6BLP - chains A and H of the 12 polymer chains in the assembly; structure by X-ray diffraction, 3.20 A resolution.

== Chain A ==
Protein: DNA-directed RNA polymerase II subunit RPB1
Source organism: Saccharomyces cerevisiae (strain ATCC 204508 / S288c)
Notes: EC 2.7.7.6
Reference sequence: P04050 (RPB1_YEAST); residues 1-1733 here = UniProt positions 1-1733
Chain sequence (1733 residues; row label = number of the first residue in the row):
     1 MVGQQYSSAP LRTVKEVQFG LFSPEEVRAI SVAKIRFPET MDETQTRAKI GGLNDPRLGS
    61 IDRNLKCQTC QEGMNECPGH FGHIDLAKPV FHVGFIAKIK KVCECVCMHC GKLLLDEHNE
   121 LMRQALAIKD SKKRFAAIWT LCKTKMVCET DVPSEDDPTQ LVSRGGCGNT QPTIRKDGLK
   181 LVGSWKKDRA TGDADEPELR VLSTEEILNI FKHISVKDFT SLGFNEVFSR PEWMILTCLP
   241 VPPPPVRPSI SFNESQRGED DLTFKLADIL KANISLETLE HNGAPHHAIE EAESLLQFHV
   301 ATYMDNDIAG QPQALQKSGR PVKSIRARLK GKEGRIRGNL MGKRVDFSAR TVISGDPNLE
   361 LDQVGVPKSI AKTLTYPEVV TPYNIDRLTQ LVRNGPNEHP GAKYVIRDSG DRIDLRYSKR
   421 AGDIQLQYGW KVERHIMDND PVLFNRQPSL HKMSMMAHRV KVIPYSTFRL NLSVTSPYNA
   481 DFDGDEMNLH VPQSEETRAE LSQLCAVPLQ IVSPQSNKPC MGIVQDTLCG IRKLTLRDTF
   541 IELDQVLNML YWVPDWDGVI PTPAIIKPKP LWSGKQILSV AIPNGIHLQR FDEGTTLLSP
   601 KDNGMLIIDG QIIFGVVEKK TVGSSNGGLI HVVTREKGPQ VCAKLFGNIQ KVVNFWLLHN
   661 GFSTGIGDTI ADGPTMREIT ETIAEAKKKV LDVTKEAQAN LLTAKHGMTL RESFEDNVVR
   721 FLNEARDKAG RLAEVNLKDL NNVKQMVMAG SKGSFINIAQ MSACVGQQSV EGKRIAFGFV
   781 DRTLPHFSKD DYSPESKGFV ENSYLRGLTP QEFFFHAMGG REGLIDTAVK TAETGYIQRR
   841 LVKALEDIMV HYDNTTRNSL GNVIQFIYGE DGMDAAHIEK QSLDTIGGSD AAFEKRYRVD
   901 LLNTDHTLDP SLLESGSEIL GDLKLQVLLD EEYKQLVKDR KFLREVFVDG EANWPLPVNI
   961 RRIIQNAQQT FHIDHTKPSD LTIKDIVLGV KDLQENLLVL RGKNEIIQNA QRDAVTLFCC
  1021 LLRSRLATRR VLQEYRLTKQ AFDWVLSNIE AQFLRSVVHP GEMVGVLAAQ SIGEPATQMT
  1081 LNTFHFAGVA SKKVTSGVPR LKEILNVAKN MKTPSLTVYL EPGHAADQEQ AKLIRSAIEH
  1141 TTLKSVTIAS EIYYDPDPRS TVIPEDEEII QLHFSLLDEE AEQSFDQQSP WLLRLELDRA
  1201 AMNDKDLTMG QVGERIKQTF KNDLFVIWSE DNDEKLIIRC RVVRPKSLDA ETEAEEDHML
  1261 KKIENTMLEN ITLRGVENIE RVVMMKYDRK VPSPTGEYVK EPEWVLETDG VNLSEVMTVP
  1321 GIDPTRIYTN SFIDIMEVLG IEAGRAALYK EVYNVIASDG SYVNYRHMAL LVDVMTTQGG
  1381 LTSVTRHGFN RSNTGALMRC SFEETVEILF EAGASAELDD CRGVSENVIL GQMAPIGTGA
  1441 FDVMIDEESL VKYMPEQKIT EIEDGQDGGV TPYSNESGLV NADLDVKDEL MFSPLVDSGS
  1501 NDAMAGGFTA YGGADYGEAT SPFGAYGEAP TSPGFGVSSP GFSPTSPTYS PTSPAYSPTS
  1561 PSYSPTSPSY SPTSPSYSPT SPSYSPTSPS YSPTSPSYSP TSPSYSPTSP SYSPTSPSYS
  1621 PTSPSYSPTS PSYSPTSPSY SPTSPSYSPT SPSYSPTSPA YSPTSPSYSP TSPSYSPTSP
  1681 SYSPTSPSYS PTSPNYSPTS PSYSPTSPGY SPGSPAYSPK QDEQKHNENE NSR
Not modelled in the structure: 1-2, 149-164, 186-200, 251-258, 1081-1092, 1176-1186, 1244-1253, 1447-1733
Swiss-Prot annotation at these positions:
  - region: P248 to D260 (Lid loop), N306 to K323 (Rudder loop), P810 to E822 (Bridging helix)
  - binding site (Zn(2+)): C67, C70, C77, H80, C107, C110, C148, C167
  - binding site (Mg(2+)): D481, D483, D485
  - modified residue: T1471 (Phosphothreonine)
  - cross-link (Glycyl lysine isopeptide (Lys-Gly)): K695 (interchain with G-Cter in ubiquitin), K1246 (interchain with G-Cter in ubiquitin), K1350 (interchain with G-Cter in ubiquitin)
  - natural variant: S1653 to P1659 (deletion: In strain: A364A)
  - mutagenesis: K1246 (K1246R: Impairs ubiquitination during transcription stress)
Metal / ion sites: Zn2+ site 1: C67, C70, C77, H80; Zn2+ site 2: C110, C148, C167; Mg2+ site 1: D481, D483, D485 (shared with 1 residue of chain R); Mg2+ site 2: D481 (together with AMP-CPP)
Ligand contacts: AMP-CPP: R446, P448, N479, D481, D483, K752, T831

== Chain H ==
Protein: DNA-directed RNA polymerases I, II, and III subunit RPABC3
Source organism: Saccharomyces cerevisiae (strain ATCC 204508 / S288c)
Reference sequence: P20436 (RPAB3_YEAST); residues 1-146 here = UniProt positions 1-146
Chain sequence (146 residues; numbered 1 to 146; the number before each row is that of its first residue):
     1 MSNTLFDDIF QVSEVDPGRY NKVCRIEAAS TTQDQCKLTL DINVELFPVA AQDSLTVTIA
    61 SSLNLEDTPA NDSSATRSWR PPQAGDRSLA DDYDYVMYGT AYKFEEVSKD LIAVYYSFGG
   121 LLMRLEGNYR NLNNLKQENA YLLIRR
Not modelled in the structure: 1-2, 64-75, 130-131
Swiss-Prot annotation at these positions:
  - region: D16 to T39 (Non-specific ssDNA binding)
  - modified residue: S2 (N-acetylserine), T68 (Phosphothreonine)

== Interface between chain A and chain H ==
Contacting residue pairs (60; chain A residue first):
  R537(A) with Y20(H); V23(H); R25(H); D41(H), salt bridge; G120(H), hydrogen bond (side chain-backbone); L121(H)
  D538(A) with Y20(H); N21(H), hydrogen bond (side chain-backbone); K22(H); V23(H), hydrogen bond (side chain-backbone)
  F540(A) with V23(H), hydrophobic; N43(H); L121(H), hydrophobic
  L543(A) with W79(H), hydrophobic
  V559(A) with S78(H)
  I560(A) with S78(H); W79(H), hydrogen bond (backbone-backbone)
  T562(A) with Y98(H)
  P563(A) with W79(H); Y98(H)
  A564(A) with M97(H); Y98(H), hydrogen bond (backbone-backbone); F118(H)
  I565(A) with L46(H), hydrophobic; Y95(H); V96(H); M97(H), hydrophobic
  I566(A) with V96(H), hydrogen bond (backbone-backbone)
  K567(A) with D91(H), salt bridge; D92(H); Y93(H), hydrogen bond (side chain-backbone); Y95(H); V96(H), hydrogen bond (backbone-backbone)
  P568(A) with L46(H); D94(H)
  P570(A) with W79(H), hydrophobic
  L571(A) with L46(H), hydrophobic
  W572(A) with W79(H), hydrophobic
  S573(A) with G119(H), hydrogen bond (side chain-backbone)
  K575(A) with G119(H); G120(H)
  L597(A) with Y102(H), hydrogen bond (backbone-side chain); K103(H); Y115(H); L122(H)
  L598(A) with R25(H), hydrogen bond (backbone-side chain); T39(H); L122(H); M123(H); R124(H)
  S599(A) with R25(H); L122(H)
  P600(A) with R25(H)
  D602(A) with Y20(H)
  L606(A) with Y102(H), hydrophobic
  I613(A) with Y102(H), hydrophobic; S117(H), hydrogen bond (backbone-side chain); G120(H)
  F614(A) with L122(H), hydrophobic
  D739(A) with R19(H), salt bridge
Interface residues without a listed pair, chain A (32 interface residues in all): P561, K569, K601, I973, H975
Interface residues without a listed pair, chain H (35 interface residues in all): T76, R77, K136, Y141

== Overview ==
32 residues of chain A and 35 residues of chain H are in contact, with 12 hydrogen bonds and 3 salt bridges.
Polar contacts include R537(A)-D41(H), K567(A)-D91(H) and D739(A)-R19(H). Ligands of chain A: AMP-CPP.
Here chain A is DNA-directed RNA polymerase II subunit RPB1 and chain H is DNA-directed RNA polymerases I, II,
and III subunit RPABC3, both from Saccharomyces cerevisiae (strain ATCC 204508 / S288c). Entry 6BLP (Pol II
elongation complex with an abasic lesion at i+1 position, soaking AMPCPP) was determined by X-ray diffraction
(same publication as 6BLO, 6BM2, 6BM4 and 6BQF).
